PDB entry 5KRF | X-ray diffraction, 2.19 A resolution | chains A and C of the 4 polymer chains in the assembly

== Chain A ==
Protein: Estrogen receptor
From: Homo sapiens
Notes: fragment: ligand-binding domain
UniProt: P03372 (ESR1_HUMAN), isoform P03372-3; residues 298-554 here correspond to UniProt positions 125-381 (UniProt number = residue number - 173)
Sequence (257 residues; numbered 298 to 554; the number before each row is that of its first residue):
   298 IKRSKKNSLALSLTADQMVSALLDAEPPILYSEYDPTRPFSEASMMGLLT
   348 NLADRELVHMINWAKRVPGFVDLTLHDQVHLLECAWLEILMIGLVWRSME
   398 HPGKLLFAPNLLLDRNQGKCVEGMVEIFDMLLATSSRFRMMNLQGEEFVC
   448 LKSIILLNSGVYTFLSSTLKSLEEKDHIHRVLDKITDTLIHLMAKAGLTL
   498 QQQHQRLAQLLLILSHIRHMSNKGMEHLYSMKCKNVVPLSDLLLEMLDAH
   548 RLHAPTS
Not modelled in the structure: 298-303, 461-471, 549-554
Sequence notes: engineered mutation Ser537 (Tyr364 in P03372)
Residues lining bound ligands: 6WL (4-[1-methyl-7-(trifluoromethyl)indazol-3-yl]benzene-1,3-diol): Met343, Leu346, Thr347, Leu349, Ala350, Glu353, Leu384, Leu387, Met388, Leu391, Arg394, Phe404, Met421, Ile424, Gly521, His524, Leu525, Met528

== Chain C ==
Protein: KHKILHRLLQDSSS Peptide
Sequence (14 residues; numbered 686 to 699; the number before each row is that of its first residue):
   686 KHKILHRLLQDSSS
Not modelled in the structure: 686, 697-699

== Chain A / chain C interface ==
Pairs across the interface (22):
  Ile358(A) - Leu690(C)  hydrophobic
  Ile358(A) - Leu693(C)  hydrophobic
  Ile358(A) - Leu694(C)  hydrophobic
  Lys362(A) - Leu693(C)  hydrogen bond (side chain-backbone)
  Lys362(A) - Leu694(C)  hydrogen bond (side chain-backbone)
  Lys362(A) - Gln695(C)
  Lys362(A) - Asp696(C)
  Leu372(A) - His691(C)
  Leu372(A) - Gln695(C)
  Gln375(A) - Leu694(C)
  Val376(A) - Leu690(C)
  Val376(A) - His691(C)
  Val376(A) - Leu694(C)  hydrophobic
  Leu379(A) - Leu690(C)  hydrophobic
  Leu379(A) - Leu694(C)  hydrophobic
  Glu380(A) - Lys688(C)  salt bridge
  Glu380(A) - Leu690(C)
  Asp538(A) - Ile689(C)
  Leu539(A) - Ile689(C)
  Glu542(A) - His687(C)
  Glu542(A) - Lys688(C)
  Glu542(A) - Ile689(C)  hydrogen bond (side chain-backbone)
Other interface residues (no listed pair), chain A (14 interface residues in all): Phe367, His373, Met543, Ala546

== Overview ==
The interface between chain A and chain C involves 14 residues on one side and 9 on the other, with 3 hydrogen
bonds and 1 salt bridge. Among the polar pairs are Glu380(A)-Lys688(C), Lys362(A)-Leu693(C) and
Lys362(A)-Leu694(C). Bound to chain A: compound 6WL.
Chain A is Estrogen receptor (Homo sapiens) and chain C is KHKILHRLLQDSSS Peptide; the structure, Crystal
Structure of the ER-alpha Ligand-binding Domain (Y537S) in Complex with the Dynamic WAY derivative, 1a, was
determined by X-ray diffraction together with 5KR9, 5KRA, 5KRC, 5KRH, 5KRI, 5KRJ and 43 further entries from
the same study.
